Entry 5W8T (X-ray diffraction, 2.76 A resolution); this record covers chains B and A.

[Chain B]
Molecule: Ubiquitin-like protein ISG15
Organism: Homo sapiens
Reference sequence: P05161 (ISG15_HUMAN); residue numbers follow UniProt; this construct covers 80-156
Chain sequence (78 residues; row label = number of the first residue in the row):
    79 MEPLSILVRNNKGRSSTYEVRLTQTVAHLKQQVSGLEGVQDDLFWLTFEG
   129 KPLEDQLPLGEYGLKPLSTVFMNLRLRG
Disordered / not traced: 79
Construct notes: initiating methionine (79)
Covalent attachments: prop-2-en-1-amine (AYE) linked to Gly156
Swiss-Prot annotation at these positions:
  - region: Arg153 to Gly156 (Involved in the ligation of specific target proteins)
  - motif: Leu152 to Gly156 (LRLRGG)
  - site: Arg153 (Interacts with activating enzyme)
  - mutagenesis: Ser83 (S83A: Does not affect ISG15 signaling, interaction with ITGAL or activation of SRC family tyrosine kinases), Tyr96 (Y96L: Reduces ISG15 signaling. Strongly reduces ISG15 signaling and abolishes interaction with ITGAL and activation of SRC family tyrosine kinases; when associated with D-102), Arg99 (R99A: Strongly reduces ISG15 signaling and abolishes interaction with ITGAL), Thr101 (T101A: Strongly reduces ISG15 signaling and abolishes interaction with ITGAL and activation of SRC family tyrosine kinases), Gln102 (Q102D: Reduces ISG15 signaling. Strongly reduces ISG15 signaling and abolishes interaction with ITGAL and activation of SRC family tyrosine kinases; when associated with L-96), Thr103 (T103A: Strongly reduces ISG15 signaling and abolishes interaction with ITGAL)

[Chain A]
Molecule: ORF1ab
Organism: Human betacoronavirus 2c EMC/2012
Reference sequence: K0BWD0 (K0BWD0_9BETC); residues 1-322 here correspond to UniProt positions 1482-1803 (UniProt number = residue number + 1481)
Chain sequence (322 residues; each row starts with the number of its first residue):
     1 QLTIEVLVTVDGVNFRTVVLNNKNTYRSQLGCVFFNGADISDTIPDEKQN
    51 GHSLYLADNLTADETKALKELYGPVDPTFLHRFYSLKAAVHGWKMVVCDK
   101 VRSLKLSDNNCYLNAVIMTLDLLKDIKFVIPALQHAFMKHKGGDSTDFIA
   151 LIMAYGNCTFGAPDDASRLLHTVLAKAELCCSARMVWREWCNVCGIKDVV
   201 LQGLKACCYVGVQTVEDLRARMTYVCQCGGERHRQLVEHTTPWLLLSGTP
   251 NEKLVTTSTAPDFVAFNVFQGIETAVGHYVHARLKGGLILKFDSGTVSKT
   301 SDWKCKVTDVLFPGQKYSSDCN
Disordered / not traced: 1, 321-322
Metal / ion sites: Zn2+ site 1: Cys32, His81; Zn2+ site 2: Cys32, Asp58 (shared with 1 residue of chain C); Zn2+ site 3: Cys191, Cys194, Cys226, Cys228; Zn2+ site 4: Glu231 (shared with 2 residues of chain C)
Residues lining bound ligands: prop-2-en-1-amine (AYE): Leu106, Asn109, Asn110, Cys111, Pro163, Gly277, His278
What the authors report for this chain:
  - mutagenesis - E70A: increased catalytic activity
  - mutagenesis - V225P, R234A: increased catalytic activity on Ub-AMC
  - mutagenesis - V225P: increased catalytic activity on ISG15-AMC
  - mutagenesis - R232A: decreased catalytic activity on deISGylase
  - mutagenesis - R232A: decreased catalytic activity on deubiquitinase
  - mutagenesis - R234A: decreased catalytic activity on ISG15-AMC
  - mutagenesis - K176A, K176E, K176L: decreased catalytic activity on ISG15
  - mutagenesis - K176A, K176E, K176L, V210D: unchanged catalytic activity on Ub
  - mutagenesis - V210D: decreased catalytic activity (deISGylase activity)
  - mutagenesis - V210D (200.50 +/- 7.77 uM): decreased binding to Ub
  - mutagenesis - V210D: decreased catalytic activity on hISG15
  - mutagenesis - V225A, V225D, Q227A, R232V: unchanged catalytic activity with Ubiquitin-like protein ISG15 (chain B)
  - mutagenesis - V225P: increased catalytic activity with Ubiquitin-like protein ISG15 (chain B)
  - mutagenesis - R232A: decreased catalytic activity with Ubiquitin-like protein ISG15 (chain B)

[How chain B and chain A interact]
Residue-residue contacts - 46 pairs, chain B then chain A:
  Leu85(B) with Val225(A), hydrophobic
  Trp123(B) with Asp165(A), hydrogen bond; Arg168(A); Val210(A), hydrophobic
  Thr125(B) with Val210(A)
  Glu127(B) with Tyr209(A); Arg234(A), salt bridge
  Gly128(B) with Tyr209(A); Val210(A), hydrogen bond (backbone-backbone)
  Lys129(B) with Leu201(A); Lys205(A), hydrogen bond (side chain-backbone); Cys208(A)
  Pro130(B) with His171(A); Thr172(A)
  Glu132(B) with Ala175(A); Lys176(A), salt bridge
  Asp133(B) with Asn157(A)
  Gln134(B) with Pro74(A)
  Lys143(B) with Lys197(A)
  Pro144(B) with Gln227(A)
  Leu152(B) with Asp165(A); Glu273(A)
  Arg153(B) with Gly156(A); Asn157(A); Asp164(A), salt bridge; Asp165(A); Arg168(A)
  Leu154(B) with Asp164(A); Asp165(A), hydrogen bond (backbone-side chain); Pro250(A), hydrophobic; Phe269(A), hydrophobic; Glu273(A); Tyr279(A)
  Arg155(B) with Pro163(A); Asp164(A); Thr274(A); Ala275(A); Val276(A); Gly277(A), hydrogen bond (backbone-backbone)
  Gly156(B) with Cys111(A); Tyr112(A); Pro163(A); Asp164(A), hydrogen bond (backbone-backbone); Phe269(A); Gly277(A); Tyr279(A)
Other interface residues (no listed pair), chain B (20 interface residues in all): Leu145, Thr147, Asn151
Other interface residues (no listed pair), chain A (35 interface residues in all): Asn109, Ser167, Glu189, Cys226, His278
The authors on this interface:
  - specific contacts: Lys176(A)-Glu132(B)

[Summary]
Chain B and chain A form an interface of 20 and 35 residues respectively, with 6 hydrogen bonds and 3 salt
bridges. Polar pairs include Glu127(B)-Arg234(A), Glu132(B)-Lys176(A) and Arg153(B)-Asp164(A). The authors
report a contact between Lys176(A) and Glu132(B). The paper reports that K176A, K176E and K176L of chain A
reduce catalytic activity on ISG15; V225P and R234A of chain A increase catalytic activity on Ub-AMC; 12
substitutions were tested in all.
Chain B is Ubiquitin-like protein ISG15 (Homo sapiens) and chain A is ORF1ab (Human betacoronavirus 2c
EMC/2012); the structure, Crystal structure of MERS-CoV papain-like protease in complex with the C-terminal
domain of human ISG15, was determined by X-ray diffraction together with 5W8U from the same study.
